PDB entry 3KE9 | X-ray diffraction, 1.90 A resolution | chain A

[Chain A]
Protein: 4-hydroxy-3-methylbut-2-enyl diphosphate reductase
Source organism: Escherichia coli
Notes: EC 1.17.1.2
UniProt: P62623 (ISPH_ECOLI); residue numbers follow UniProt; this construct covers 1-316
Chain sequence (326 residues; each row starts with the number of its first residue; numbers below 1 keep their minus sign (Met-9 is residue -9)):
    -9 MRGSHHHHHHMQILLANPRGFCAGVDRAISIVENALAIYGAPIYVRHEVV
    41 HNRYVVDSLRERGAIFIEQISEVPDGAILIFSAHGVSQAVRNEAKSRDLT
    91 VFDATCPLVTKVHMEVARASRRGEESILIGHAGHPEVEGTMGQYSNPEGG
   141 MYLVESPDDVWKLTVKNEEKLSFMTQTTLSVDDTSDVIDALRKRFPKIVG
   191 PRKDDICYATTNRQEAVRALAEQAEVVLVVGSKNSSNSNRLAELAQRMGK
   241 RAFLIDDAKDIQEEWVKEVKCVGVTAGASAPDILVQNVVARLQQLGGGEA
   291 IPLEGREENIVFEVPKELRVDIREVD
Unresolved in the structure: -9 to 0, 310-316
Construct notes: expression tag (-9 to 0)
Metal / ion sites: 4Fe-4S cluster Fe: Cys12, Cys96, Cys197
Ligand contacts:
  - 3-methylbut-3-enyl trihydrogen diphosphate (IPE): Val15, Val40, His41, Ala73, His74, Val99, His124, Glu126, Thr167, Thr168, Asn224, Ser225, Ser226, Asn227, Ala268, Ser269
  - 4Fe-4S cluster (SF4): Cys12, Gly14, Val15, Cys96, Leu98, Val99, Thr167, Thr168, Cys197, Tyr198, Ala199, Thr200, Ala268
UniProt features mapped onto this chain:
  - active site: Glu126 (Proton donor)
  - binding site ([4Fe-4S] cluster): Cys12, Cys96, Cys197
  - binding site ((2E)-4-hydroxy-3-methylbut-2-enyl diphosphate): His41, His74, His124, Thr167, Ser225, Ser226, Asn227, Ser269
  - binding site (dimethylallyl diphosphate): His41, His74, His124, Ser225, Ser226, Asn227, Ser269
  - binding site (isopentenyl diphosphate): His41, His74, His124, Ser225, Ser226, Asn227, Ser269
What the authors report for this chain:
  - catalytic residues: Glu126, Thr167 (proposed by the authors, not directly observed)
  - mutagenesis - E126D, E126Q: abolished catalytic activity (citing earlier work)

[Summary]
Bound to chain A: 4Fe-4S cluster and 3-methylbut-3-enyl trihydrogen diphosphate. Cys12, Cys96 and Cys197
coordinate a 4Fe-4S cluster Fe ion. From UniProt: active-site residue Glu126, 3 [4Fe-4S] cluster-binding
residues, 8 (2E)-4-hydroxy-3-methylbut-2-enyl diphosphate-binding residues and 7 dimethylallyl
diphosphate-binding residues. From the paper: catalytic residues Glu126 and Thr167; E126D and E126Q abolish
catalytic activity.
Chain A is 4-hydroxy-3-methylbut-2-enyl diphosphate reductase (Escherichia coli); the structure, Crystal
structure of IspH:Intermediate-complex, was determined by X-ray diffraction (same publication as 3KEF and
3KEL).
